8ICA - chains P and A of the 3 polymer chains in the assembly; structure by X-ray diffraction, 3.00 A resolution.

Chain P:
Molecule: 7-nt DNA strand
Sequence (7 nucleotides; numbered 1 to 7; the number before each row is that of its first residue):
     1 TCTAATG
Bound ions: Na+: DT6 (shared with Thr101(A), Val103(A), Ile106(A) of chain A)

Chain A:
Protein: Protein (DNA polymerase beta (e.c.2.7.7.7))
Source organism: Homo sapiens
UniProtKB: P06746 (DPOB_HUMAN); residues 2-335 here correspond to UniProt positions 1-334 (UniProt number = residue number - 1)
Chain sequence (335 residues; row label = number of the first residue in the row):
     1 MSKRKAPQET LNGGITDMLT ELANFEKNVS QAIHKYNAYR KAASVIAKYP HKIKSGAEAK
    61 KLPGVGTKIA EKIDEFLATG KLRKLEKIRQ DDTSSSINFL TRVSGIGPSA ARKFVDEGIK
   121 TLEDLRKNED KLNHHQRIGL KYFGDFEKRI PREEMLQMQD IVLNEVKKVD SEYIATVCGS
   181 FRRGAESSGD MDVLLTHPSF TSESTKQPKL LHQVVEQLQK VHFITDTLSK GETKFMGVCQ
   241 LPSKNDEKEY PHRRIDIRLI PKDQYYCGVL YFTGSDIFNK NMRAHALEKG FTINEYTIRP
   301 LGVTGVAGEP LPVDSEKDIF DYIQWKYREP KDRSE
Not modelled in the structure: 1-8
Bound ions: Na+ site 1: Lys60, Leu62, Val65; Na+ site 2: Thr101, Val103, Ile106 (shared with DT6(P) of chain P); Ca2+: Asp190 (together with 2'-deoxyadenosine 5'-triphosphate)
Small-molecule neighbours: 2'-deoxyadenosine 5'-triphosphate (DTP): Arg149, Gly179, Ser180, Arg183, Ser187, Ser188, Gly189, Asp190
Swiss-Prot annotation at these positions:
  - binding site (K(+)): Lys61
  - binding site (Na(+)): Lys61

Interface between chain P and chain A:
Contacting residue pairs (15):
  DA4(P) with Ser109(A), phosphate contact
  DA5(P) with Gly105(A), sugar contact; Ile106(A), phosphate contact; Gly107(A), hydrogen bond to the phosphate; Pro108(A), phosphate contact; Ser109(A), hydrogen bond to the phosphate; Ala110(A), hydrogen bond to the phosphate
  DT6(P) with Val103(A), phosphate contact; Ser104(A), phosphate contact; Gly105(A), hydrogen bond to the phosphate; Ile106(A), hydrogen bond to the phosphate; Lys234(A), hydrogen bond to the base
  DG7(P) with Arg254(A), salt bridge to the phosphate; Asp256(A), phosphate contact; Arg258(A), phosphate contact
Also at the interface, not in a pair above, chain A (16 interface residues in all): Thr101, Ala111, Asp192, Met236

Summary:
The interface between chain P and chain A involves 4 residues on one side and 16 on the other; the contacts
include 6 hydrogen bonds and 1 salt bridge. Polar pairs include DT6(P)-Lys234(A), DA5(P)-Gly107(A) and
DA5(P)-Ser109(A). Bound to chain A: 2'-deoxyadenosine 5'-triphosphate.
Here chain P is a 7-nt DNA strand and chain A is Protein (DNA polymerase beta (e.c.2.7.7.7)) (Homo sapiens).
Entry 8ICA (DNA polymerase beta (pol B) (e.c.2.7.7.7) complexed with seven base pairs of DNA; soaked in the
...) was determined by X-ray diffraction (same publication as 1ZQA, 1ZQB, 1ZQC, 1ZQD, 1ZQE, 1ZQG and 28
further entries).
